Entry 4X66 (X-ray diffraction, 3.45 A resolution); this record covers chains A and I of the 23 polymer chains in the assembly.

Chain A:
Molecule: 16S rRNA
From: Thermus thermophilus HB8
Sequence (1522 nucleotides; numbered 0 to 1544 plus 19 insertion-coded residues; 42 numbers in that range are skipped by the numbering (no residue carries them; nothing is unmodelled there); the number before each row is that of its first residue; a row labelled like 190A-190L holds insertion residues (190A, then the next letters in order); numbering starts at 0):
     0 UUUGUUGGAG AGUUUGAUCC UGGCUCAGGG UGAACGCUGG CGGCGUGCCU AAGACAUGCA
    60 AGUCGUGCGG G
    73 CCGCGGGGUU UU
    88 ACUCCG
    95 UGGUC
   101 AGCGGCGGAC GGGUGAGUAA CGCGUGGGU
  129A G
   130 ACCUACCCGG AAGAGGGGGA CAACCCGGGG AAACUCGGGC UAAUCCCCCA UGUGGACCCG
   190 C
190A-190L CCCUUGGGGUGU
   191 GUCCAAAGGG CUUU
   216 GCCCGCUUCC GGAUGGGCCC GCGUCCCAUC AGCUAGUUGG UGGGGUAAUG GCCCACCAAG
   276 GCGACGACGG GUAGCCGGUC UGAGAGGAUG GCCGGCCACA GGGGCACUGA GACACGGGCC
   336 CCACUCCUAC GGGAGGCAGC AGUUAGGAAU CUUCCGCAAU GGGCGCAAGC CUGACGGAGC
   396 GACGCCGCUU GGAGGAAGAA GCCCUUCGGG GUGUAAACUC CUGAA
   442 CCCGGGACGA AACCCCCGAC GA
   474 GGGGACUGAC GGUACCGGG
   494 GUAAUAGCGC CGGCCAACUC CGUGCCAGCA GCCGCGGUAA UACGGAGGGC GCGAGCGUUA
   554 CCCGGAUUCA CUGGGCGUAA AGGGCGUGUA GGCGGCCUGG GGCGUCCCAU GUGAAAGACC
   614 ACGGCUCAAC CGUGGGGGAG CGUGGGAUAC GCUCAGGCUA GACGGUGGGA GAGGGUGGUG
   674 GAAUUCCCGG AGUAGCGGUG AAAUGCGCAG AUACCGGGAG GAACGCCGAU GGCGAAGGCA
   734 GCCACCUGGU CCACCCGUGA CGCUGAGGCG CGAAAGCGUG GGGAGCAAAC CGGAUUAGAU
   794 ACCCGGGUAG UCCACGCCCU AAACGAUGCG CGCUAGGUCU CUGGGUCU
   848 CCUGGGGGCC GAAGCUAACG CGUUAAGCGC GCCGCCUGGG GAGUACGGCC GCAAGGCUGA
   908 AACUCAAAGG AAUUGACGGG GGCCCGCACA AGCGGUGGAG CAUGUGGUUU AAUUCGAAGX
   968 AACGCGAAGA ACCUUACCAG GCCUUGACAU GCUAGG
 1003A G
  1004 AACCCGGGUG AAAGCCUGGG GUGCCCC
1030A-1030D GCGA
  1031 GGGGAGCCCU AGCACAGGUG CUGCAUGGCC GUCGUCAGCU CGUGCCGUGA GGUGUUGGGU
  1091 UAAGUCCCGC AACGAGCGCA ACCCCCGCCG UUAGUUGCCA GCGGUUCGGC CGGGCACUCU
  1151 AACGGGACUG CCCGCGAAA
  1171 GCGGGAGGAA GGAGGGGACG ACGUCUGGUC AGCAUGGCCC UUACGGCCUG GGCGACACAC
  1231 GUGCUACAAU GCCCACUACA AAGCGAUGCC ACCCGGCAAC GGGGAGCUAA UCGCAAAAAG
  1291 GUGGGCCCAG UUCGGAUUGG GGUCUGCAAC CCGACCCCAU GAAGCCGGAA UCGCUAGUAA
  1351 UCGCGGAUCA G
 1361A C
  1362 CAUGCCGCGG UGAAUACGUU CCCGGGCCUU GUACACACXG CCXGUXACGC CAUGGGAGCG
  1422 GGCUCUACCC GAAGUCGCCG GG
  1446 AGCCUACGGG
  1459 CAGGCGCCGA GGGUAGGGCC CGUGACUGGG GCGAAGUCGU AACAAGGUAG CUGUACCGGA
  1519 AGGUGCGGCU GGAUCCACUC CUUUCU
Not modelled in the structure: 0-4, 1534-1538
Construct notes: conflict C1534 (A132811 in 55771382), A1535 (C132812 in 55771382)
Modified residues: PSU (pseudouridine-5'-monophosphate) at position 516, 7MG (7N-methyl-8-hydroguanosine-5'-monophosphate) at position 527, M2G (N2-dimethylguanosine-5'-monophosphate) at position 966, 5MC (5-methylcytidine-5'-monophosphate) at position 967, 2MG (2N-methylguanosine-5'-monophosphate) at position 1207, 5MC (5-methylcytidine-5'-monophosphate) at position 1400, 4OC (4n,o2'-methylcytidine-5'-monophosphate) at position 1402, 5MC (5-methylcytidine-5'-monophosphate) at position 1404, 5MC (5-methylcytidine-5'-monophosphate) at position 1407, UR3 (3-methyluridine-5'-monophoshate) at position 1498, MA6 (6N-dimethyladenosine-5'-monophoshate) at position 1518, MA6 (6N-dimethyladenosine-5'-monophoshate) at position 1519, PSU (pseudouridine-5'-monophosphate) at position 1540, PSU (pseudouridine-5'-monophosphate) at position 1541
Bound ions: Mg2+ site 1: U5, G6 (shared with 1 residue of chain D); Mg2+ site 2: U12, G22; K+ site 1 near U14 (its only coordinating residue here); Mg2+ site 3 near G21 (its only coordinating residue here); Mg2+ site 4 near G28 (its only coordinating residue here); Mg2+ site 5 near U37 (its only coordinating residue here); Mg2+ site 6: G46, G394; Mg2+ site 7 near C48 (its only coordinating residue here); Mg2+ site 8 near A53 (its only coordinating residue here); Mg2+ site 9: G61, U62; Mg2+ site 10: G70, U98; Mg2+ site 11: U83, C1543; 97 more Mg2+ sites not listed; 14 more K+ sites not listed
Residues lining bound ligands:
  - paromomycin (PAR), molecule 1: G31, C47, C48, A50, A51, G52, A53, G113, U114, G115, A353, C355, A356, U358, U359, A360, G361, U365, C366
  - paromomycin (PAR), molecule 2: G567, G568, C569, G570, G575, G821, C862, U863, G874, C875, C879
  - paromomycin (PAR), molecule 3: G610, A611, C613, A614, A622, C623, C624, G625, U626
  - paromomycin (PAR), molecule 4: G661, G662, A663, G664, A665, G666, G667, U740, G741, G742, U743
  - paromomycin (PAR), molecule 5: U669, G670, G671, U672, G673, G714, A715, A716, C717, C805, C806
  - paromomycin (PAR), molecule 6: 5MC_1404, G1405, U1406, 5MC_1407, A1408, C1409, G1489, C1490, G1491, A1492, A1493, G1494, U1495, C1496

Chain I:
Name: 30S ribosomal protein S9
From: Thermus thermophilus (strain HB8 / ATCC 27634 / DSM 579)
UniProtKB: P80374 (RS9_THET8); residue numbers follow UniProt; this construct covers 2-128
Sequence (127 residues; each row starts with the number of its first residue):
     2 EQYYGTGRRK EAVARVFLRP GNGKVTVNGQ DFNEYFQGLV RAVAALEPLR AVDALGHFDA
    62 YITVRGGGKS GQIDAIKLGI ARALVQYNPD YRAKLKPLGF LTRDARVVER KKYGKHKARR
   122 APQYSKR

Interface between chain A and chain I:
Pairs across the interface (109):
  G941(A) with Arg-121(I), base contact
  G942(A) with Gln-124(I), base contact
  U943(A) with Gln-124(I), hydrogen bond to the sugar
  M2G_966(A) with Lys-127(I), sugar contact
  C970(A) with Ser-126(I), hydrogen bond to the base
  C1116(A) with Val-108(I), sugar contact
  G1117(A) with Arg-104(I), hydrogen bond to the phosphate; Ala-106(I), sugar contact
  C1118(A) with Arg-9(I), salt bridge to the phosphate; Arg-83(I), hydrogen bond to the phosphate; Arg-104(I), salt bridge to the phosphate
  C1119(A) with Arg-9(I), salt bridge to the phosphate; Arg-83(I), salt bridge to the phosphate
  G1127(A) with Arg-16(I), hydrogen bond to the sugar
  C1128(A) with Arg-16(I), hydrogen bond to the sugar; Tyr-62(I), hydrogen bond to the phosphate; Arg-66(I), salt bridge to the phosphate
  C1129(A) with Tyr-62(I), hydrogen bond to the phosphate
  A1130(A) with Gln-3(I), hydrogen bond to the sugar; Phe-18(I), sugar contact; Arg-20(I), salt bridge to the phosphate
  G1131(A) with Glu-2(I), phosphate contact; Gln-3(I), hydrogen bond to the phosphate; Arg-20(I), salt bridge to the phosphate
  C1147(A) with Tyr-5(I), hydrogen bond to the sugar; Arg-16(I), hydrogen bond to the base
  U1148(A) with Tyr-5(I), sugar contact; Thr-7(I), hydrogen bond to the phosphate; Arg-9(I), phosphate contact; Val-14(I), sugar contact
  C1149(A) with Arg-9(I), salt bridge to the phosphate; Val-14(I), phosphate contact
  G1177(A) with Lys-97(I), salt bridge to the phosphate
  G1178(A) with Arg-93(I), salt bridge to the phosphate; Lys-97(I), salt bridge to the phosphate
  A1179(A) with Arg-93(I), salt bridge to the phosphate; Leu-102(I), sugar contact; Arg-104(I), sugar contact
  A1180(A) with Thr-103(I), hydrogen bond to the phosphate; Arg-104(I), phosphate contact
  G1186(A) with Glu-110(I), sugar contact; Lys-113(I), hydrogen bond to the phosphate
  G1187(A) with Arg-111(I), hydrogen bond to the sugar; Lys-113(I), salt bridge to the phosphate
  A1188(A) with Tyr-114(I), hydrogen bond to the phosphate
  G1231(A) with Ser-126(I), phosphate contact
  U1232(A) with Gln-124(I), hydrogen bond to the phosphate; Tyr-125(I), phosphate contact
  G1233(A) with His-117(I), salt bridge to the phosphate; Pro-123(I), phosphate contact; Gln-124(I), hydrogen bond to the phosphate
  A1248(A) with Tyr-36(I), sugar contact; Lys-70(I), hydrogen bond to the sugar
  C1249(A) with Tyr-36(I), sugar contact; Gly-68(I), hydrogen bond to the sugar; Gly-69(I), base contact; Gln-73(I), hydrogen bond to the sugar
  A1250(A) with Gly-67(I), sugar contact; Gly-68(I), sugar contact
  A1251(A) with Glu-12(I), phosphate contact
  G1290(A) with Leu-40(I), sugar contact
  G1291(A) with Gln-38(I), sugar contact; Gly-39(I), sugar contact
  C1342(A) with Gln-124(I), sugar contact; Tyr-125(I), sugar contact
  G1343(A) with Arg-121(I), hydrogen bond to the sugar; Ala-122(I), hydrogen bond to the sugar; Tyr-125(I), phosphate contact
  C1344(A) with Arg-120(I), phosphate contact; Ala-122(I), phosphate contact
  U1345(A) with Arg-120(I), salt bridge to the phosphate
  A1346(A) with Arg-120(I), salt bridge to the phosphate
  G1347(A) with Arg-10(I), hydrogen bond to the base; Arg-107(I), hydrogen bond to the base; Val-108(I), sugar contact; Val-109(I), phosphate contact; Glu-110(I), hydrogen bond to the phosphate
  U1348(A) with Glu-110(I), hydrogen bond to the phosphate; Arg-120(I), phosphate contact
  A1349(A) with Lys-118(I), salt bridge to the phosphate; Arg-120(I), phosphate contact; Arg-121(I), hydrogen bond to the phosphate
  A1350(A) with Lys-118(I), phosphate contact; Arg-121(I), salt bridge to the phosphate
  U1351(A) with Lys-118(I), base contact
  C1366(A) with His-117(I), salt bridge to the phosphate
  C1367(A) with Lys-112(I), salt bridge to the phosphate; Tyr-114(I), phosphate contact; Gly-115(I), hydrogen bond to the phosphate; Lys-116(I), phosphate contact
  G1368(A) with Arg-111(I), salt bridge to the phosphate; Lys-112(I), salt bridge to the phosphate; Lys-113(I), phosphate contact; Tyr-114(I), hydrogen bond to the phosphate
  C1369(A) with Arg-111(I), phosphate contact; Lys-112(I), hydrogen bond to the phosphate
  G1370(A) with Glu-12(I), sugar contact
  G1371(A) with Lys-11(I), phosphate contact; Gly-68(I), phosphate contact; Gly-69(I), hydrogen bond to the phosphate; Val-109(I), phosphate contact
  U1372(A) with Lys-11(I), salt bridge to the phosphate; Gly-69(I), phosphate contact; Lys-70(I), phosphate contact; Ser-71(I), hydrogen bond to the phosphate; Gly-72(I), hydrogen bond to the phosphate
  G1373(A) with Lys-11(I), hydrogen bond to the base; Arg-42(I), salt bridge to the phosphate; Ser-71(I), hydrogen bond to the phosphate
Also at the interface, not in a pair above, chain A (58 interface residues in all): 5MC_967, A1146, A1176, C1189, C1230, A1252, U1292
Also at the interface, not in a pair above, chain I (54 interface residues in all): Arg-128

Summary:
58 residues of chain A face 54 of chain I across their interface, with 37 hydrogen bonds and 24 salt bridges.
Polar pairs include C970(A)/Ser-126(I), C1147(A)/Arg-16(I) and G1347(A)/Arg-10(I). Ligands of chain A: 6
copies of paromomycin. U5(A) and G6(A) coordinate Mg2+ site 1.
Chain A is 16S rRNA (Thermus thermophilus HB8) and chain I is 30S ribosomal protein S9 (Thermus thermophilus
(strain HB8 / ATCC 27634 / DSM 579)); the structure, Crystal Structure of 30S ribosomal subunit from Thermus
thermophilus, was determined by X-ray diffraction together with 4X62, 4X64 and 4X65 from the same study.
